8EHR - chains C and G of the 7 polymer chains in the assembly; structure by electron microscopy, 3.20 A resolution.

Chain C (and G):
Molecule: CFA/I fimbrial subunit B
Organism: Escherichia coli
Notes: chain G of this document is another copy of the same molecule, construct and numbering; everything in this record applies to it too
UniProt: P0CK93 (FMC1_ECOLX); residues 1-146 here correspond to UniProt positions 24-169 (UniProt number = residue number + 23)
Sequence (146 residues; each row starts with the number of its first residue):
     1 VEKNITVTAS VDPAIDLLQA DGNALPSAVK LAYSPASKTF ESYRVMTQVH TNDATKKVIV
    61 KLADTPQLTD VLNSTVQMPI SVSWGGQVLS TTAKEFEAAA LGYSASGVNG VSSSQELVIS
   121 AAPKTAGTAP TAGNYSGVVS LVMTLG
From the paper describing this entry:
  - self-association interface (contacts with another copy of this molecule): Thr69 to Gln77

How chain C and chain G interact:
Residue-residue contacts (69):
  Val1(C) - Asp12(G)  hydrogen bond (backbone-side chain)
  Val1(C) - Ile15(G)
  Val1(C) - Asp16(G)
  Val1(C) - Leu141(G)
  Val1(C) - Val142(G)
  Val1(C) - Met143(G)  hydrogen bond (backbone-backbone)
  Glu2(C) - Leu141(G)
  Glu2(C) - Val142(G)
  Lys3(C) - Leu17(G)
  Lys3(C) - Leu25(G)
  Lys3(C) - Val139(G)
  Lys3(C) - Ser140(G)
  Lys3(C) - Leu141(G)  hydrogen bond (backbone-backbone)
  Asn4(C) - Ser27(G)
  Asn4(C) - Val138(G)
  Asn4(C) - Val139(G)
  Asn4(C) - Ser140(G)  hydrogen bond
  Ile5(C) - Pro26(G)
  Ile5(C) - Ser27(G)
  Ile5(C) - Val29(G)  hydrophobic
  Ile5(C) - Val138(G)
  Ile5(C) - Val139(G)  hydrogen bond (backbone-backbone)
  Thr6(C) - Ser27(G)  hydrogen bond (backbone-backbone)
  Thr6(C) - Ala28(G)
  Thr6(C) - Val29(G)  hydrogen bond (backbone-backbone)
  Thr6(C) - Gly137(G)
  Val7(C) - Val29(G)  hydrophobic
  Val7(C) - Leu31(G)  hydrophobic
  Val7(C) - Leu68(G)
  Val7(C) - Ile119(G)  hydrophobic
  Val7(C) - Ser136(G)
  Val7(C) - Gly137(G)  hydrogen bond (backbone-backbone)
  Val7(C) - Val139(G)  hydrophobic
  Thr8(C) - Val29(G)  hydrogen bond (backbone-backbone)
  Thr8(C) - Lys30(G)
  Thr8(C) - Leu31(G)  hydrogen bond (backbone-backbone)
  Thr8(C) - Tyr135(G)  hydrogen bond (side chain-backbone)
  Ala9(C) - Leu31(G)
  Ala9(C) - Phe40(G)  hydrophobic
  Ala9(C) - Asn134(G)
  Ala9(C) - Tyr135(G)  hydrogen bond (backbone-backbone)
  Ser10(C) - Gly133(G)
  Ser10(C) - Asn134(G)
  Val11(C) - Tyr33(G)  hydrophobic
  Val11(C) - Phe40(G)  hydrophobic
  Val11(C) - Pro130(G)
  Val11(C) - Ala132(G)
  Val11(C) - Gly133(G)  hydrogen bond (backbone-backbone)
  Val11(C) - Tyr135(G)  hydrophobic
  Asp12(C) - Tyr33(G)
  Asp12(C) - Pro35(G)
  Pro13(C) - Pro35(G)
  Pro13(C) - Pro130(G)
  Pro13(C) - Ala132(G)
  Ala14(C) - Pro35(G)
  Ile15(C) - Pro35(G)
  Asp16(C) - Tyr33(G)
  Asp16(C) - Ser34(G)
  Asp16(C) - Pro35(G)
  Gly22(C) - Glu41(G)
  Asn23(C) - Glu41(G)
  Ala24(C) - Glu41(G)
  His50(C) - Ser34(G)
  His50(C) - Pro35(G)
  Thr51(C) - Ala36(G)
  Asn52(C) - Pro35(G)
  Asn52(C) - Lys38(G)  hydrogen bond
  Asn109(C) - Ala36(G)
  Gly110(C) - Ala36(G)
Other interface residues (no listed pair), chain C (26 interface residues in all): Leu18, Val111
Other interface residues (no listed pair), chain G (39 interface residues in all): Ala32, Met78, Ile80, Leu117, Ala129, Thr131

Summary:
26 residues of chain C and 39 residues of chain G are in contact, with 14 hydrogen bonds. Among the polar
pairs are Val1(C)-Asp12(G), Asn4(C)-Ser140(G) and Thr8(C)-Tyr135(G). The paper reports a self-association
interface involving Thr69(C).
Both chains are CFA/I fimbrial subunit B (Escherichia coli). Entry 8EHR (Cryo-EM reconstruction of the CFA/I
bacterial adhesion pili) was determined by electron microscopy (same publication as 8EHS).
